4XBU - chains A and B; structure by X-ray diffraction, 2.06 A resolution.

[Chain A]
Name: Serine/threonine-protein kinase PAK 4
Organism: Homo sapiens
Notes: EC 2.7.11.1
UniProtKB: O96013 (PAK4_HUMAN); residues 286-591 here = UniProt positions 286-591
Amino-acid sequence (326 residues; numbered 266 to 591; the number before each row is that of its first residue):
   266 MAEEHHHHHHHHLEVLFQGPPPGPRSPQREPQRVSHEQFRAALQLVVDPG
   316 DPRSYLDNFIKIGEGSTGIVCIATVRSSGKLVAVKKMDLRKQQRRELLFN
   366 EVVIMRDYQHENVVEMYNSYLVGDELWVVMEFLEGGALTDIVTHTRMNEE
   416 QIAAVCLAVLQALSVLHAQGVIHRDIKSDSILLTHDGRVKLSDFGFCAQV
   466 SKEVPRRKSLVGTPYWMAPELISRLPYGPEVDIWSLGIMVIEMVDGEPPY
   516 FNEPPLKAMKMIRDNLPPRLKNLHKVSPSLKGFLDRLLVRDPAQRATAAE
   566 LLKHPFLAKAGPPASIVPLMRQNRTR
Not modelled in the structure: 266-296, 590-591
Modified residues: Ser474 (phosphoserine; SEP)
Differences from the reference sequence: expression tag (266-285)
Curated features (UniProtKB/Swiss-Prot):
  - region: Arg298 to Asn323 (GEF-interaction domain (GID))
  - active site: Asp440 (Proton acceptor)
  - binding site (ATP): Ile327 to Val335, Lys350, Glu396 to Leu398, Asp458 to Gly460
  - modified residue (Phosphoserine): Ser291, Ser474
  - mutagenesis: Lys350 (K350M: No change in cell motility; in association with M-351), Lys351 (K351M: No change in cell motility; in association with M-350), Ser445 (S445N: Approximately 30-fold increased autophosphorylation (constitutively active mutant)), Ser474 (S474E: Approximately 3-fold increased autophosphorylation)

[Chain B]
Name: Protein FAM212A
UniProtKB: Q96EL1 (F212A_HUMAN); numbering as in UniProt (aligned over 167-190)
Amino-acid sequence (24 residues; each row starts with the number of its first residue):
   167 AEDWTAALLNRGRSRQPLVLGDNC
Not modelled in the structure: 167-177
Curated features (UniProtKB/Swiss-Prot):
  - region: Glu168, Arg179, Arg181, Leu186 (Inka box 1)

[Interface between chain A and chain B]
Contacting residue pairs - 41 pairs, chain A then chain B:
  Ser331(A) - Pro183(B)
  Gln358(A) - Val185(B)  hydrogen bond (side chain-backbone)
  Gln358(A) - Cys190(B)  hydrogen bond (backbone-side chain)
  Arg359(A) - Val185(B)
  Arg359(A) - Leu186(B)
  Arg359(A) - Asp188(B)
  Arg359(A) - Asn189(B)
  Glu361(A) - Asn189(B)  hydrogen bond
  Leu362(A) - Val185(B)  hydrophobic
  Thr404(A) - Arg181(B)
  Lys442(A) - Arg181(B)  hydrogen bond (side chain-backbone)
  Ser443(A) - Arg181(B)  hydrogen bond
  Asp444(A) - Arg181(B)  salt bridge
  Phe461(A) - Pro183(B)  hydrophobic
  Phe461(A) - Val185(B)  hydrophobic
  Leu475(A) - Leu184(B)
  Leu475(A) - Val185(B)
  Leu475(A) - Leu186(B)  hydrogen bond (backbone-backbone)
  Val476(A) - Leu184(B)
  Gly477(A) - Pro183(B)
  Gly477(A) - Leu184(B)  hydrogen bond (backbone-backbone)
  Thr478(A) - Arg181(B)
  Thr478(A) - Gln182(B)
  Thr478(A) - Pro183(B)
  Pro479(A) - Gln182(B)
  Pro479(A) - Leu184(B)  hydrophobic
  Tyr480(A) - Gly178(B)
  Tyr480(A) - Arg179(B)  hydrogen bond (side chain-backbone)
  Tyr480(A) - Ser180(B)
  Trp481(A) - Arg181(B)
  Arg489(A) - Leu186(B)
  Glu507(A) - Arg181(B)  salt bridge
  Glu512(A) - Arg179(B)  salt bridge
  Phe516(A) - Gly178(B)
  Phe516(A) - Arg179(B)  hydrogen bond (backbone-backbone)
  Phe516(A) - Ser180(B)
  Phe516(A) - Arg181(B)
  Asn517(A) - Gly178(B)
  Asn517(A) - Arg179(B)  hydrogen bond
  Glu518(A) - Gly178(B)
  Met524(A) - Leu184(B)  hydrophobic
Also at the interface, not in a pair above, chain A (28 interface residues in all): Asp440, Met482, Pro519, Pro520
Also at the interface, not in a pair above, chain B (13 interface residues in all): Gly187

[Overview]
Chain A and chain B form an interface of 28 and 13 residues respectively, with 10 hydrogen bonds and 3 salt
bridges. Polar pairs include Asp444(A)-Arg181(B), Glu507(A)-Arg181(B) and Glu512(A)-Arg179(B). UniProt lists
active-site residue Asp440(A), 16 ATP-binding residues and 4 mutagenesis sites on chain A.
Here chain A is Serine/threonine-protein kinase PAK 4 (Homo sapiens) and chain B is Protein FAM212A. Entry
4XBU (In vitro Crystal Structure of PAK4 in complex with Inka peptide) was determined by X-ray diffraction
(same publication as 4XBR).
